9G9A - chains G and R of the 9 polymer chains in the assembly; structure by electron microscopy, 2.83 A resolution.

# Chain G
Molecule: CRISPR system Cms protein Csm4
Organism: Enterococcus italicus DSM 15952
UniProtKB: E6LHV4 (CSM4_ENTI1); numbering as in UniProt (aligned over 1-307)
Chain sequence (307 residues; row label = number of the first residue in the row):
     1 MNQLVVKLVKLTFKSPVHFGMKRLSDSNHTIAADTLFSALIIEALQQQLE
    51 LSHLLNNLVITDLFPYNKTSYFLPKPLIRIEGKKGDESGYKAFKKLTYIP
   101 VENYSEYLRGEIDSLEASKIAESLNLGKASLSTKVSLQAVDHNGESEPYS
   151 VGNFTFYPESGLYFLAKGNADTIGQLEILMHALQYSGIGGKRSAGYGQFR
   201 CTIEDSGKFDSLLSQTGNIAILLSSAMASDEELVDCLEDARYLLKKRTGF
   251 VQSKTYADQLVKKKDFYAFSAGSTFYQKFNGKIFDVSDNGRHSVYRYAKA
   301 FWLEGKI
Unresolved in the structure: 1-3, 83-84

# Chain R
Molecule: 45-nt RNA strand
Organism: Enterococcus italicus DSM 15952
Sequence (45 nucleotides; each row starts with the number of its first residue; numbers below 1 keep their minus sign (A-7 is residue -7)):
    -7 ACGAGAACAUGCGCGACAUUCCGAAGAACGCUGAAGCGCUGGGGG
Unresolved in the structure: 18-37

# Interface between chain G and chain R
Pairs across the interface - 66 pairs, chain G then chain R:
  His18(G) - A-4(R)  salt bridge to the phosphate
  Gly20(G) - G-5(R)  sugar contact
  Gly20(G) - A-4(R)  phosphate contact
  Met21(G) - G-5(R)  base contact
  Lys22(G) - G-5(R)  hydrogen bond to the sugar
  Arg23(G) - G-5(R)  hydrogen bond to the sugar
  Leu24(G) - A-1(R)  base contact
  Thr35(G) - C-6(R)  phosphate contact
  Thr35(G) - G-5(R)  hydrogen bond to the phosphate
  Ser38(G) - A-7(R)  phosphate contact
  Ser38(G) - C-6(R)  hydrogen bond to the sugar
  Ala39(G) - C-6(R)  base contact
  Ile41(G) - A-7(R)  phosphate contact
  Ile42(G) - A-7(R)  sugar contact
  Ile42(G) - C-6(R)  base contact
  Leu45(G) - A-7(R)  base contact
  Thr133(G) - A1(R)  base contact
  Lys134(G) - A1(R)  phosphate contact
  Val135(G) - A-1(R)  hydrogen bond to the sugar
  Val135(G) - C0(R)  sugar contact
  Val135(G) - A1(R)  hydrogen bond to the phosphate
  Val135(G) - U2(R)  sugar contact
  Ser136(G) - A-1(R)  base contact
  Ser136(G) - C0(R)  phosphate contact
  Leu137(G) - A-1(R)  phosphate contact
  Leu137(G) - C0(R)  hydrogen bond to the phosphate
  Leu137(G) - U2(R)  sugar contact
  Gln138(G) - A-1(R)  sugar contact
  Gln138(G) - C0(R)  hydrogen bond to the phosphate
  Ser146(G) - U2(R)  base contact
  Pro148(G) - A1(R)  base contact
  Tyr149(G) - A-1(R)  stacking on the base
  Leu183(G) - C-6(R)  base contact
  Ser186(G) - C-6(R)  base contact
  Gly187(G) - C-6(R)  hydrogen bond to the base
  Ile188(G) - C-6(R)  base contact
  Gly189(G) - C-6(R)  hydrogen bond to the base
  Gly189(G) - G-3(R)  phosphate contact
  Gly190(G) - A-4(R)  phosphate contact
  Gly190(G) - G-3(R)  phosphate contact
  Lys191(G) - G-3(R)  phosphate contact
  Lys191(G) - A-1(R)  base contact
  Arg192(G) - C-6(R)  base contact
  Arg192(G) - G-3(R)  phosphate contact
  Ser193(G) - A-2(R)  hydrogen bond to the phosphate
  Thr248(G) - G-5(R)  hydrogen bond to the base
  Gly249(G) - G-5(R)  base contact
  Phe250(G) - C-6(R)  phosphate contact
  Phe250(G) - G-5(R)  base contact
  Phe250(G) - A-4(R)  stacking on the base
  Val251(G) - A-7(R)  sugar contact
  Val251(G) - C-6(R)  phosphate contact
  Gln252(G) - A-7(R)  hydrogen bond to the sugar
  Gln252(G) - C-6(R)  hydrogen bond to the phosphate
  Gln252(G) - A-4(R)  hydrogen bond to the sugar
  Gln252(G) - G-3(R)  sugar contact
  Ser253(G) - A-7(R)  hydrogen bond to the sugar
  Leu260(G) - A-4(R)  base contact
  Leu260(G) - G-3(R)  base contact
  Lys262(G) - G-5(R)  hydrogen bond to the base
  Lys263(G) - C-6(R)  salt bridge to the phosphate
  Lys263(G) - G-5(R)  salt bridge to the phosphate
  His292(G) - A-7(R)  stacking on the base
  Ser293(G) - A-7(R)  base contact
  Val294(G) - A-7(R)  sugar contact
  Tyr295(G) - A-7(R)  sugar contact
Interface residues without a listed pair, chain G (47 interface residues in all): Glu147, Arg247, Thr255, Arg296

# Overview
Chain G and chain R form an interface of 47 and 10 residues respectively; the contacts include 17 hydrogen
bonds, 3 salt bridges and 3 aromatic stacking contacts. Polar contacts include Gly187(G)-C-6(R),
Gly189(G)-C-6(R) and Thr248(G)-G-5(R).
Chain G is CRISPR system Cms protein Csm4 and chain R is a 45-nt RNA strand, both from Enterococcus italicus
DSM 15952; the structure, CryoEM structure of Enterococcus italicus Csm-crRNA (3.2 complex), was determined by
electron microscopy (same publication as 9G9B, 9G9C, 9G9D, 9G9E, 9G9F, 9G9G and 4 further entries).
